Entry 3U3T (X-ray diffraction, 3.21 A resolution); this record covers chain A.

== Chain A ==
Name: Tumor necrosis factor receptor superfamily member 21
Source organism: Homo sapiens
Notes: fragment: cysteine rich domain
Reference sequence: O75509 (TNR21_HUMAN); residue numbers follow UniProt; this construct covers 42-348
Sequence (313 residues; each row starts with the number of its first residue):
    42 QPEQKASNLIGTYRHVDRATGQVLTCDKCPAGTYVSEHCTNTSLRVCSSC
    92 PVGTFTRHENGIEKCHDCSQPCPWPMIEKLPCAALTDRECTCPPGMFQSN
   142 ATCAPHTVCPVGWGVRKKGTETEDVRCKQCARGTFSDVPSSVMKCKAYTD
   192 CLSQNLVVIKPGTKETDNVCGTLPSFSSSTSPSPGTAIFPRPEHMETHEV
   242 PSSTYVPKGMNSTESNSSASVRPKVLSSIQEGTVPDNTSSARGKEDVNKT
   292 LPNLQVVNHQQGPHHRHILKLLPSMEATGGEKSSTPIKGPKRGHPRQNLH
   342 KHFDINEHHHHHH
Not modelled in the structure: 42-50, 215-354
Sequence notes: expression tag (349-354)
Disulfides: C67-C80, C70-C88, C91-C106, C109-C123, C113-C131, C133-C144, C150-C168, C171-C186, C192-C211

== Summary ==
Chain A is Tumor necrosis factor receptor superfamily member 21 (Homo sapiens); the structure, The S-SAD
phased crystal structure of the ecto-domain of Death Receptor 6 (DR6), was determined by X-ray diffraction,
deposited together with 3U3P, 3U3S and 3U3V.
